5BUR - chains A and B; structure by X-ray diffraction, 2.82 A resolution.

[Chain A (and B)]
Name: 2-succinylbenzoate--CoA ligase
Source organism: Bacillus subtilis (strain 168)
Notes: EC 6.2.1.26; chain B of this document is another copy of the same molecule, construct and numbering; everything in this record applies to it too
UniProt: P23971 (MENE_BACSU); numbering as in UniProt (aligned over 1-486)
Sequence (494 residues; numbered -1 to 492; the number before each row is that of its first residue; numbers below 1 keep their minus sign (Met-1 is residue -1)):
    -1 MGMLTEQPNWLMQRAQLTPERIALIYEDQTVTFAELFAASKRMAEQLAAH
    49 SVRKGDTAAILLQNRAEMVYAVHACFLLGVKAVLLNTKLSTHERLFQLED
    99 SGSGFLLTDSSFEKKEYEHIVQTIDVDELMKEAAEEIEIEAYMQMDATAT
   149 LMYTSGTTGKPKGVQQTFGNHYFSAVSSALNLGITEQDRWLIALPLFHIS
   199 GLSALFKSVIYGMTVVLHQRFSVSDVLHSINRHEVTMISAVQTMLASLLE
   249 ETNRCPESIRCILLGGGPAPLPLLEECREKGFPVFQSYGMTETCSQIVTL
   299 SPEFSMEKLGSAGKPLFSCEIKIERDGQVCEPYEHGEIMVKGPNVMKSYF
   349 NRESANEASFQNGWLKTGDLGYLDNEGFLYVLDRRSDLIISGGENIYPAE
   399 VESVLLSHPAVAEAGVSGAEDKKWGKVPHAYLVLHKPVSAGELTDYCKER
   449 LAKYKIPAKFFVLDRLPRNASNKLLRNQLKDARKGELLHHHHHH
Disordered / not traced: -1 to 2, 421-422, 480-492 (chain B: -1 to 2, 134, 154-155, 250-251, 263-267, 307-308, 323-324, 382-492)
Differences from the reference sequence: initiating methionine (-1); expression tag (0, 487-492)
Small-molecule neighbours: ATP (adenosine-5'-triphosphate): Thr152, Ser153, Gly154, Thr155, Thr156, Lys160, Gly264, Gly265, Pro266, Ser285, Tyr286, Gly287, Met288, Thr289, Glu290, Asp367, Val379, Arg382, Lys471

[Interface between chain A and chain B]
Pairs across the interface (45; chain A residue first):
  Glu4(A) - Lys339(B)  salt bridge
  Gln5(A) - Ser316(B)
  Pro6(A) - Glu318(B)
  Trp8(A) - Phe315(B)
  Gln11(A) - Leu314(B)  hydrogen bond (side chain-backbone)
  Gln11(A) - Phe315(B)
  Gln11(A) - Ser316(B)  hydrogen bond (side chain-backbone)
  Gln11(A) - Cys317(B)  hydrogen bond (side chain-backbone)
  Arg12(A) - Phe315(B)
  Leu15(A) - Lys312(B)
  Leu15(A) - Pro313(B)
  Tyr140(A) - Glu318(B)  hydrogen bond
  Tyr140(A) - Lys339(B)
  Tyr170(A) - Phe171(B)
  Tyr170(A) - Val174(B)
  Phe171(A) - Tyr170(B)
  Phe171(A) - Phe171(B)  hydrophobic
  Val174(A) - Tyr170(B)
  Val174(A) - Val174(B)  hydrophobic
  Leu178(A) - Ile208(B)  hydrophobic
  Leu178(A) - Tyr209(B)  hydrophobic
  Gly181(A) - Ile182(B)
  Ile182(A) - Ala177(B)
  Ile182(A) - Leu178(B)  hydrophobic
  Ile182(A) - Gly181(B)
  Ile182(A) - Ile182(B)  hydrogen bond (backbone-backbone)
  Val207(A) - Phe315(B)
  Ile208(A) - Leu178(B)  hydrophobic
  Ile208(A) - Phe315(B)  hydrophobic
  Lys312(A) - Gln14(B)  hydrogen bond (side chain-backbone)
  Lys312(A) - Leu15(B)  hydrogen bond (side chain-backbone)
  Pro313(A) - Leu15(B)
  Leu314(A) - Gln11(B)
  Phe315(A) - Trp8(B)
  Phe315(A) - Gln11(B)
  Phe315(A) - Arg12(B)
  Phe315(A) - Val207(B)
  Phe315(A) - Ile208(B)  hydrophobic
  Ser316(A) - Gln5(B)
  Ser316(A) - Pro6(B)
  Ser316(A) - Gln11(B)  hydrogen bond (backbone-side chain)
  Cys317(A) - Gln11(B)  hydrogen bond (backbone-side chain)
  Glu318(A) - Pro6(B)
  Glu318(A) - Tyr140(B)  hydrogen bond
  Lys339(A) - Glu4(B)  salt bridge
Also at the interface, not in a pair above, chain A (26 interface residues in all): Tyr209, Trp362
Also at the interface, not in a pair above, chain B (28 interface residues in all): Trp362

[In short]
The interface between chain A and chain B involves 26 residues on one side and 28 on the other; the contacts
include 10 hydrogen bonds and 2 salt bridges. Polar pairs include Glu4(A)-Lys339(B), Gln11(A)-Leu314(B) and
Gln11(A)-Ser316(B). Chain A binds ATP.
Both chains are 2-succinylbenzoate--CoA ligase (Bacillus subtilis (strain 168)). Entry 5BUR
(O-succinylbenzoate Coenzyme A Synthetase (MenE) from Bacillus Subtilis, in Complex with ATP and Magnesium
Ion) was determined by X-ray diffraction, deposited together with 5BUQ and 5BUS.
